7WKK - chains B and C of the 30 polymer chains in the assembly; structure by electron microscopy, 4.20 A resolution (low resolution: residue-level contacts below are approximate; hydrogen-bond / salt-bridge calls are withheld).

== Chain B ==
Name: Nup188 domain-containing protein
From: Xenopus laevis
Reference sequence: A0A1L8F1N1 (A0A1L8F1N1_XENLA); residue numbers follow UniProt; this construct covers 1-1739
Sequence (1739 residues; each row starts with the number of its first residue):
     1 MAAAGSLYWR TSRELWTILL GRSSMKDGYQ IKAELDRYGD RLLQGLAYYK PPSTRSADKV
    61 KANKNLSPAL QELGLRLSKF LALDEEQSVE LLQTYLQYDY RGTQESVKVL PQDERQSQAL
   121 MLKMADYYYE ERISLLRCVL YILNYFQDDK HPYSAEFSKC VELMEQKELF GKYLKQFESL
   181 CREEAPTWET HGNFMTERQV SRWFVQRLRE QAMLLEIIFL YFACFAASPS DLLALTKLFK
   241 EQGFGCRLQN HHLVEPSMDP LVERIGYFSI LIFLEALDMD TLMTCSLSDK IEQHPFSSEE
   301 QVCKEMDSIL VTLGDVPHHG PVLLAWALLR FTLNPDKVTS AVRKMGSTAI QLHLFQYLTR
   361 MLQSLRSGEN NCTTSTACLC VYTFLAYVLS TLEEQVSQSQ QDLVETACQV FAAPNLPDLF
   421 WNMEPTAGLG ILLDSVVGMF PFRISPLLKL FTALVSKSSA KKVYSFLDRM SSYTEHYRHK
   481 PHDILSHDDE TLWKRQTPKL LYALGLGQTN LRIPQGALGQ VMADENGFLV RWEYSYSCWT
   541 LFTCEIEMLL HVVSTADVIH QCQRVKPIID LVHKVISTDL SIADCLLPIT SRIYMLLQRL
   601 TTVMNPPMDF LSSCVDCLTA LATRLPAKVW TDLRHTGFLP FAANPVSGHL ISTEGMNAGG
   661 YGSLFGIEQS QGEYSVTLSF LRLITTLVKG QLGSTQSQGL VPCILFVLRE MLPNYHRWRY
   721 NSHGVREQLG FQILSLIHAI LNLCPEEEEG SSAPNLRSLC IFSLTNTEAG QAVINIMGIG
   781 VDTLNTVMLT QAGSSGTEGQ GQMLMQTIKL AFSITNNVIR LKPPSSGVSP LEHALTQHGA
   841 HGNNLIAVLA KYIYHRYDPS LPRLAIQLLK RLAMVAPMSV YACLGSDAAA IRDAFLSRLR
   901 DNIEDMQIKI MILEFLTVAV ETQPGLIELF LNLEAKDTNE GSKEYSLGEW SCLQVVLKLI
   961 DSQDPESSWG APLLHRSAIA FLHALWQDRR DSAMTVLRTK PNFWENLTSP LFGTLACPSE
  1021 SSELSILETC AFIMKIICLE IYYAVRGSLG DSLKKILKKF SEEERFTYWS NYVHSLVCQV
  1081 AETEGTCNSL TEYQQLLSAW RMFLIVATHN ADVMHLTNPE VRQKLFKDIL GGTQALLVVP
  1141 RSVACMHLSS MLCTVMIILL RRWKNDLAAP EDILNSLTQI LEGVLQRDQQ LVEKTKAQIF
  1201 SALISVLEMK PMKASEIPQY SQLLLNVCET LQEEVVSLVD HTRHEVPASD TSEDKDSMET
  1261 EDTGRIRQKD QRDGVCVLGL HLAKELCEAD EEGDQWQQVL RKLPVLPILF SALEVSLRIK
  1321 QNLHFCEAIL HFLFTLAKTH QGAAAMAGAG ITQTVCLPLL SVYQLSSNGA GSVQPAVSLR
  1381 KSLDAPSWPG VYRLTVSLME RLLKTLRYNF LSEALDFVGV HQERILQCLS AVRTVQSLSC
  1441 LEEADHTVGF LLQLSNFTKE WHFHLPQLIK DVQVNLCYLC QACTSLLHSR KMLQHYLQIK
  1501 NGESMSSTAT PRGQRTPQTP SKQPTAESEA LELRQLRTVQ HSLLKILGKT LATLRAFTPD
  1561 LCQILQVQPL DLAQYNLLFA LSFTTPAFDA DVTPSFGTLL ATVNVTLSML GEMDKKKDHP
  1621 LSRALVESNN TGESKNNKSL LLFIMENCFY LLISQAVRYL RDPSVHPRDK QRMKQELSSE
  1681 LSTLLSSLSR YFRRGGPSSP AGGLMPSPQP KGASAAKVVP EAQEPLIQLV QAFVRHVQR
Not modelled in the structure: 1-10, 638-658, 744-755, 823-829, 933-950, 962-968, 1045-1051, 1086-1087, 1142, 1168-1169, 1247-1267, 1365-1386, 1435-1436, 1490-1530, 1558-1594, 1618-1632, 1694-1724, 1739

== Chain C ==
Name: Nuclear pore complex protein Nup93
From: Xenopus laevis
Reference sequence: Q7ZX96 (NUP93_XENLA); numbering as in UniProt (aligned over 1-820)
Sequence (820 residues; numbered 1 to 820; the number before each row is that of its first residue):
     1 MDGEGFGELL QQAEQLAAET EGVTELPHVE RNLQEIQQAG ERLRSKTMTR TSQESANVKA
    61 SVLLGSRGLD ISHISQRLES LSAATTFEPL EPVKDTDIQG FLKNEKDNAL LSAIEESRKR
   121 TFVMAEEYHR ESMLVEWEQV KQRVLHTLLA SGEDALDFTQ ESETSYISES GAPGRSSLDN
   181 VEMAYARQMY MYNEKVVSGH LQPSLVDLCT EAAERLDDKN VSDLWVMVKQ MTDVPLIPAS
   241 DTLKSRCSGQ MQMAFVRQAL NYLEQSYKNY TLISVFANLQ QAQLGGVPGT YNLVRSFLNI
   301 RLPTPIPGLQ DGEIEGYPVW ALIYYCMRCG DLMAAQQVVN RAQHQLGDFK NCFQEYIHNK
   361 DRRLSPTTEN KLRLHYRRAV RASTDPYKRA VYCIIGRCDV SDNHSEVADK TEDYLWLKLS
   421 QVCFEDEANS SPQDRLTLPQ FQKQLFEDYG ESHFAVNQQP YLYFQVLFLT AQFEAAIAFL
   481 FRLERTRCHA VHVALALFEL KLLLKSTGQS AQLLSQEPGE PQGVRRLNFI RLLMLYTRKF
   541 EPTDPREALQ YFYFLRNEKD NQGESMFLRC VSELVIESRE FDMLLGKLEK DGSRKPGAID
   601 KFTRDTKTII NKVASVAENK GLFEEAAKLY DLAKNPDKVL ELTNKLLSPV VSQISAPQSN
   661 RERLKNMALA IAERYKSQGV SAEKSINSTF YLLLDLITFF DEYHAGHIDL SFDVIERLKL
   721 VPLSQDSVEE RVAAFRNFSD EIRHNLSEIL LATMNILFTQ YKRLKGSGPT TLGRPQRVQE
   781 DKDSVLRSQA RALITFAGMI PYRMSGDTNA RLVQMEVLMN
Not modelled in the structure: 1-32, 47-96, 153-178, 237-240, 278-288, 425-437, 502-528, 679-683, 767-777, 798-805
From the paper describing this entry:
  - post-translational modification sites: S117, T368, S655 (citing earlier work)

== Interface between chain B and chain C ==
Residue-residue contacts (14):
  T1154(B) - Q99(C)
  I1157(B) - L102(C)
  I1158(B) - I98(C)
  I1158(B) - L102(C)
  R1161(B) - L102(C)
  P1304(B) - G806(C)
  Y1650(B) - W137(C)
  S1654(B) - V144(C)
  V1657(B) - V144(C)
  V1657(B) - L145(C)
  V1657(B) - L148(C)
  L1660(B) - L148(C)
  L1660(B) - S151(C)
  R1661(B) - T147(C)
Other interface residues (no listed pair), chain B (15 interface residues in all): K1549, A1552, F1643, E1646, I1653
Other interface residues (no listed pair), chain C (17 interface residues in all): E126, R130, M133, L134, E138, K141, D807

== In short ==
Chain B and chain C form an interface of 15 and 17 residues respectively. The paper reports modification sites
S117(C), T368(C) and S655(C).
Chain B is Nup188 domain-containing protein and chain C is Nuclear pore complex protein Nup93, both from
Xenopus laevis; the structure, Cryo-EM structure of the IR subunit from X. laevis NPC, was determined by
electron microscopy.
